PDB entry 7XHP | X-ray diffraction, 2.78 A resolution | chains A and C of the 4 polymer chains in the assembly

== Chain A (and C) ==
Name: Glucose 6-Phosphate Dehydrogenase
Source organism: Zymomonas mobilis
Notes: chain C of this document is another copy of the same molecule, construct and numbering; everything in this record applies to it too
Amino-acid sequence (493 residues; numbered 1 to 493; the number before each row is that of its first residue):
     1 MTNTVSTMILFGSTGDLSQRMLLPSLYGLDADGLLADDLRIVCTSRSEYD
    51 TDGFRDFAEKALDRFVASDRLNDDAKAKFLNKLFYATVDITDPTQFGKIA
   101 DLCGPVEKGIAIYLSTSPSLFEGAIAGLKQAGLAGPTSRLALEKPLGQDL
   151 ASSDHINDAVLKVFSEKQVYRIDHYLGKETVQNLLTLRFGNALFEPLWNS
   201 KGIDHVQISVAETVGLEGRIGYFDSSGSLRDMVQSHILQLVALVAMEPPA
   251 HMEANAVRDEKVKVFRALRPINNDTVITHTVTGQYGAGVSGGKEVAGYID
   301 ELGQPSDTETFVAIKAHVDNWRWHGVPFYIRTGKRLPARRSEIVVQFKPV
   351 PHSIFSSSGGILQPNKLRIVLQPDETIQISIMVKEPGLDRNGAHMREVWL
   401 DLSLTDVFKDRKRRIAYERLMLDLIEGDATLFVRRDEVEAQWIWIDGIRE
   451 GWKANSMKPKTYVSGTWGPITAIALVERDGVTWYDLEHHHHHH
Not modelled in the structure: 1-5, 47-77, 488-493 (chain C: 1-138, 290-293, 488-493)

== Chain A / chain C interface ==
Residue-residue contacts - 9 pairs, chain A then chain C:
  Phe189(A) with Trp321(C)
  Asn191(A) with Trp321(C)
  Glu195(A) with Trp321(C)
  Glu260(A) with Lys263(C), salt bridge
  Ala267(A) with Ala250(C), hydrophobic
  Asp319(A) with Ala250(C)
  Trp321(A) with Phe189(C), hydrophobic; Glu195(C); Pro248(C)
Interface residues without a listed pair, chain A (15 interface residues in all): Arg188, Glu247, Pro248, Ala250, Glu253, Ala256, Asp259, Asn320
Interface residues without a listed pair, chain C (9 interface residues in all): Pro249, Arg266, Asp319

== In short ==
15 residues of chain A and 9 residues of chain C are in contact; the contacts include 1 salt bridge. The
salt-bridged pair is Glu260(A)-Lys263(C).
Both chains are Glucose 6-Phosphate Dehydrogenase (Zymomonas mobilis). Entry 7XHP (Structure of a Glucose
6-Phosphate Dehydrogenase from Zymomonas mobilis) was determined by X-ray diffraction (same publication as
7XHL).
